Entry 9QE5 (X-ray diffraction, 2.50 A resolution); this record covers chains B and C of the 3 polymer chains in the assembly.

# Chain B
Name: Elongin-C
Source organism: Homo sapiens
UniProtKB: Q15369 (ELOC_HUMAN); residues 17-112 here = UniProt positions 17-112
Amino-acid sequence (97 residues; row label = number of the first residue in the row):
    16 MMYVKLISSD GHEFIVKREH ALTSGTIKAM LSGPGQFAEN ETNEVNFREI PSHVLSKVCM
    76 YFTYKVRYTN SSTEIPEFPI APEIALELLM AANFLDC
Not modelled in the structure: 49-56
Differences from the reference sequence: initiating methionine (16)

# Chain C
Name: von Hippel-Lindau disease tumor suppressor
Source organism: Homo sapiens
UniProtKB: P40337 (VHL_HUMAN); numbering as in UniProt (aligned over 54-213)
Amino-acid sequence (203 residues; each row starts with the number of its first residue):
    11 MASAWSHPQF EKGGGSGGGS GGSAWSHPQF EKSGENLYFQ GSHMEAGRPR PVLRSVNSRE
    71 PSQVIFCNRS PRVVLPVWLN FDGEPQPYPT LPPGTGRRIH SYRGHLWLFR DAGTHDGLLV
   131 NQTELFVPSL NVDGQPIFAN ITLPVYTLKE RCLQVVRSLV KPENYRRLDI VRSLYEDLED
   191 HPNVQKDLER LTQERIAHQR MGD
Not modelled in the structure: 11-60, 206-213
Modified positions: C77 (S-(dimethylarsenic)cysteine; CAS)
Differences from the reference sequence: initiating methionine (11); expression tag (12-53)
Small-molecule neighbours: A1I58 ((2S,4R)-1-[(2S)-1-(1-fluoranylcyclopropyl)carbonylpiperidin-2-yl]carbonyl-N-[(1S)-1-[4-(4-methyl-1,3-thiazol-5-yl)phenyl]ethyl]-4-oxidanyl-pyrrolidine-2-carboxamide): N67, R69, F76, P86, W88, F91, Y98, P99, L101, R107, I109, H110, S111, Y112, H115, W117
UniProt features mapped onto this chain:
  - region: T157 to V166 (Interaction with Elongin BC complex)
  - natural variant: L63 (L63P: In PCC), R64 (R64P: In PCC), S65 (S65A: In PCC; S65L: In VHLD; S65W: In VHLD), V66 to Q73 (deletion: In VHLD), S68 (S68W: In PCC and VHLD), E70 (E70K: In VHLD), V74 (V74G: In VHLD), I75 (deletion: In VHLD), F76 (F76I: In VHLD; F76L: In VHLD; F76S: In VHLD; deletion: In VHLD), N78 (N78H: In VHLD; N78S: In VHLD; N78T: In VHLD), R79 (R79P: In VHLD), S80 (S80I: In VHLD; S80N: In PCC and VHLD; S80R: In VHLD), 64 further natural variant entries in UniProt
  - mutagenesis: Y98 (Y98N: No interaction with HIF1A. No HIF1A degradation)

# How chain B and chain C interact
Residue-residue contacts (33; chain B residue first):
  V73(B) - L158(C)  hydrophobic
  Y76(B) - Y156(C)  hydrogen bond (side chain-backbone)
  Y76(B) - T157(C)
  Y76(B) - L158(C)  hydrogen bond (side chain-backbone)
  Y83(B) - V155(C)
  S87(B) - Q132(C)
  E89(B) - R79(C)
  I90(B) - T152(C)
  I90(B) - L153(C)
  P91(B) - L153(C)
  E92(B) - P81(C)
  E92(B) - R82(C)  salt bridge
  E92(B) - L153(C)
  E92(B) - R161(C)  salt bridge
  F93(B) - L158(C)  hydrophobic
  F93(B) - R161(C)  hydrogen bond (backbone-side chain)
  I95(B) - R161(C)
  I95(B) - C162(C)  hydrophobic
  P97(B) - L169(C)  hydrophobic
  A100(B) - V165(C)  hydrophobic
  L101(B) - I180(C)  hydrophobic
  L103(B) - L158(C)  hydrophobic
  L103(B) - C162(C)  hydrophobic
  L104(B) - K159(C)
  L104(B) - C162(C)
  L104(B) - L163(C)  hydrophobic
  A107(B) - L158(C)  hydrophobic
  A107(B) - K159(C)
  N108(B) - K159(C)
  N108(B) - L184(C)
  C112(B) - T157(C)
  C112(B) - L158(C)  hydrogen bond (backbone-backbone)
  C112(B) - K159(C)  hydrogen bond (backbone-backbone)
Interface residues without a listed pair, chain B (24 interface residues in all): Y79, K80, T84, N85, S86, M105
Interface residues without a listed pair, chain C (24 interface residues in all): P154, V166, L178, D179, V181, S183

# Summary
The chain B/chain C interface involves 24 residues from each chain, with 5 hydrogen bonds and 2 salt bridges.
Polar contacts include E92(B)-R82(C), E92(B)-R161(C) and Y76(B)-Y156(C). Bound to chain C: compound A1I58.
From UniProt: one mutagenesis site on chain C.
Chain B is Elongin-C and chain C is von Hippel-Lindau disease tumor suppressor, both from Homo sapiens; the
structure, VCB in complex with VHL-binding compound 82, was determined by X-ray diffraction together with 9QE4
from the same study.
